Entry 7QGD (X-ray diffraction, 2.30 A resolution); this record covers chain A.

# Chain A
Protein: Casein kinase II subunit alpha
Organism: Homo sapiens
Notes: EC 2.7.11.1
UniProt: P68400 (CSK21_HUMAN); numbering as in UniProt (aligned over 1-391)
Chain sequence (399 residues; row label = number of the first residue in the row):
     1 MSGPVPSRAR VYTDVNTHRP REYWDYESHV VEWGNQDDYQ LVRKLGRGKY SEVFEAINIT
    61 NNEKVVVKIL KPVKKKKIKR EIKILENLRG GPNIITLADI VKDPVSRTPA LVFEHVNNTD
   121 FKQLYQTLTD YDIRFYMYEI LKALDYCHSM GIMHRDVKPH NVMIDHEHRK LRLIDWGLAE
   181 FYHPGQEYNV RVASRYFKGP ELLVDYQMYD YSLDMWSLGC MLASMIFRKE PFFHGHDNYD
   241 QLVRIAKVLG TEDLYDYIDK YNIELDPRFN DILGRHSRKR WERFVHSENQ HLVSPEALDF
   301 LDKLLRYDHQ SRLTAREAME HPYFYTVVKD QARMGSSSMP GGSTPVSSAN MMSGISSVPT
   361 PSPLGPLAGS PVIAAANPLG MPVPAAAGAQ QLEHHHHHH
Not modelled in the structure: 1, 335-399
Differences from the reference sequence: expression tag (392-399)
Small-molecule neighbours:
  - 5,6-dibromobenzotriazole (7M0), molecule 1: Q36, Y39, Q40, L41, V67, I69, V101, D103
  - 5,6-dibromobenzotriazole (7M0), molecule 2: R47, V53, V66, K68, I95, F113, E114, V116, N118, M163, I174, D175
UniProt features mapped onto this chain:
  - region: Q36 to L41 (Interaction with beta subunit)
  - active site: D156 (Proton acceptor)
  - binding site (ATP): L45 to V53, K68
  - modified residue: T344 (Phosphothreonine), T360 (Phosphothreonine), S362 (Phosphoserine), S370 (Phosphoserine)
  - natural variant: R47 (R47Q: In OCNDS), Y50 (Y50S: In OCNDS), D175 (D175G: In OCNDS), K198 (K198R: In OCNDS)
From the paper describing this entry:
  - binding site for 5,6-dibromobenzotriazole: V53, V66, K68, F113, M163, I174

# Summary
Ligands of chain A: 5,6-dibromobenzotriazole. UniProt lists active-site residue D156 and 10 ATP-binding
residues. The paper reports a binding site for 5,6-dibromobenzotriazole at V53, V66 and K68 among others.
Chain A is Casein kinase II subunit alpha (Homo sapiens); the structure, H. sapiens CK2 kinase alpha subunit
in complex with the ATP-competitive inhibitor 5,6-dibromobenzotriazole at ph 8.5, was determined by X-ray
diffraction (same publication as 7QGB, 7QGE and 7QGC).
